9GU0 - chains D and J of the 11 polymer chains in the assembly; structure by electron microscopy, 2.96 A resolution.

Chain D:
Protein: Acetylcholine receptor subunit delta
Organism: Homo sapiens
UniProt: Q07001 (ACHD_HUMAN); residues 1-496 here correspond to UniProt positions 22-517 (UniProt number = residue number + 21)
Chain sequence (496 residues; row label = number of the first residue in the row):
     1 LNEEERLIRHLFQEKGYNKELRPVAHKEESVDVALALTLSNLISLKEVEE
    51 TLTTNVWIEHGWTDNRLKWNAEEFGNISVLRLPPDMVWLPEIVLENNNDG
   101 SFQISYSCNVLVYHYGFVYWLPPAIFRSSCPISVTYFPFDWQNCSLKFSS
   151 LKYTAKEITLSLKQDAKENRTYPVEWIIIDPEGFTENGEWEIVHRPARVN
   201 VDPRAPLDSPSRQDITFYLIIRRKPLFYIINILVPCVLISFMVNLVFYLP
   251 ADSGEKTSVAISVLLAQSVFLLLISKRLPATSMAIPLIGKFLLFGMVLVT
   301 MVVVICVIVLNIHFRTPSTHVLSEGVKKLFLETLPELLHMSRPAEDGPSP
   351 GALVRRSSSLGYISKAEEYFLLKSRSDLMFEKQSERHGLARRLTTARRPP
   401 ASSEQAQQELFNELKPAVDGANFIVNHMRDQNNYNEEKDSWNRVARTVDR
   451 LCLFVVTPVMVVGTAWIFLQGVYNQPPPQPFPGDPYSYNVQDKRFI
Disordered / not traced: 341-414
Disulfides: C130-C144
Covalent attachments: N-acetylglucosamine (NAG) linked to N76, N143
Curated features (UniProtKB/Swiss-Prot):
  - modified residue: Y369 (Phosphotyrosine)
  - glycosylation (N-linked (GlcNAc...) asparagine): N76, N143

Chain J:
Protein: Alpha-bungarotoxin
Organism: Bungarus multicinctus
UniProt: P60615 (3L21A_BUNMU); residues 1-74 here correspond to UniProt positions 22-95 (UniProt number = residue number + 21)
Chain sequence (74 residues; row label = number of the first residue in the row):
     1 IVCHTTATSPISAVTCPPGENLCYRKMWCDAFCSSRGKVVELGCAATCPS
    51 KKPYEEVTCCSTDKCNPHPKQRPG
Disordered / not traced: 74
Disulfides: C3-C23, C16-C44, C29-C33, C48-C59, C60-C65

Chain D / chain J interface:
Contacting residue pairs - 12 pairs, chain D then chain J:
  W57(D) with A31(J), hydrophobic; F32(J), hydrophobic
  E59(D) with S34(J), hydrogen bond
  Y119(D) with S35(J)
  K163(D) with S34(J), hydrogen bond (side chain-backbone); S35(J)
  I178(D) with S34(J)
  D180(D) with C29(J); D30(J); A31(J), hydrogen bond (side chain-backbone)
  P181(D) with C29(J)
  E182(D) with Y54(J), hydrogen bond
Interface residues without a listed pair, chain D (9 interface residues in all): T38
Interface residues without a listed pair, chain J (8 interface residues in all): W28

Summary:
Chain D and chain J form an interface of 9 and 8 residues respectively; the contacts include 4 hydrogen bonds.
Polar contacts include E59(D)-S34(J), K163(D)-S34(J) and D180(D)-A31(J). N-acetylglucosamine is covalently
linked to N76(D) and N143(D).
Chain D is Acetylcholine receptor subunit delta (Homo sapiens) and chain J is Alpha-bungarotoxin (Bungarus
multicinctus); the structure, Human adult muscle nAChR in resting state in detergent with alpha-bungarotoxin,
was determined by electron microscopy, deposited together with 9GU1, 9GU2 and 9GU3.
